Entry 5WFE (electron microscopy, 3.64 A resolution); this record covers chains D and H of the 12 polymer chains in the assembly.

[Chain D]
Protein: CRISPR-associated endonuclease Cas1
From: Escherichia coli K-12
Notes: EC 3.1.-.-
UniProt: Q46896 (CAS1_ECOLI); residues 1-305 here = UniProt positions 1-305
Amino-acid sequence (305 residues; each row starts with the number of its first residue):
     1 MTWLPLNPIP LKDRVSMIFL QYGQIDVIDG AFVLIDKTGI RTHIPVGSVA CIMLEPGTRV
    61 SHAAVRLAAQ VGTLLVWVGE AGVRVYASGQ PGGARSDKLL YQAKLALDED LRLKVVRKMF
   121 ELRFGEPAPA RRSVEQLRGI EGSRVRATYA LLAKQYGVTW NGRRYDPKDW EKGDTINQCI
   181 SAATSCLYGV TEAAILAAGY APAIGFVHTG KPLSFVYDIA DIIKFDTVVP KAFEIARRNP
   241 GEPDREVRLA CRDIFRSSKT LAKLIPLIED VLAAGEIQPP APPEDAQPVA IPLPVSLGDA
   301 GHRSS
Unresolved in the structure: 1-3, 276-305
Curated features (UniProtKB/Swiss-Prot):
  - binding site (Mg(2+)): Glu141, His208, Asp221
  - mutagenesis: Tyr22 (Y22A: Slightly decreased spacer acquisition in vivo; Y22F: Nearly wild-type spacer acquisition in vivo), Arg41 (R41E: Dramatically decreased spacer acquisition in vivo), Arg59 (R59A: Loss of spacer acquisition in vivo, decreased protospacer binding; R59D: Dramatically decreased spacer acquisition in vitro, 250-fold decreased affinity for protospacer DNA), Arg66 (R66D: Dramatically decreased spacer acquisition in vitro, 250-fold decreased affinity for protospacer DNA; R66E: Dramatically decreased spacer acquisition in vivo), Arg84 (R84A: Decreased spacer acquisition in vivo; R84E: Dramatically decreased spacer acquisition in vivo), Glu141 (E141A: No cleavage of any substrates, no restoration of UV or mitomycin C (MMC) resistance. Loss of spacer acquisition in vivo), Tyr149 (Y149A: No effect on in vitro protospacer integration), Tyr165 (Y165A: No effect on in vitro protospacer integration. Alone significantly decreased protospacer acquisition in vivo ...), Trp170 (W170A: Alone significantly decreased protospacer acquisition in vivo. Decreased protospacer binding; in association with A-170), Thr184 (T184A: No cleavage of any substrates), Tyr188 (Y188A: Partial inhibition of cleavage. No effect on in vitro protospacer integration. Significantly decreased protospacer acquisition in vivo), His208 (H208A: No cleavage of any substrates, no restoration of UV or MMC resistance. Loss of spacer acquisition in vivo), 13 further mutagenesis entries in UniProt
Reported in the primary citation:
  - binding site for the 62-nt DNA strand: Arg117, Gln136
  - binding site for the 95-nt DNA strand: Arg131, Arg132, Gln136
  - mutagenesis - R112A, R131A, Q136A: decreased catalytic activity
  - catalytic residues: Glu141 (proposed by the authors, not directly observed)
  - mutagenesis - R112E, R132A, R163A: abolished catalytic activity
  - mutagenesis - R138A: decreased catalytic activity on second-site integration
  - mutagenesis - R138A: increased catalytic activity on disintegration

[Chain H]
Molecule: 61-nt DNA strand
Sequence (61 nucleotides; numbered 1 to 61; the number before each row is that of its first residue):
     1 ATTTACTACT CGTTCTGGTG TTTCTCGTGT GTTCCCCGCG CCAGCGGGGA TAAACCGAGC
    61 A
Unresolved in the structure: 46-61

[Interface between chain D and chain H]
Pairs across the interface (9):
  Asp26(D) - DT3(H)  phosphate contact
  Val27(D) - DT3(H)  hydrogen bond to the phosphate
  Val27(D) - DT4(H)  phosphate contact
  Ile28(D) - DT4(H)  phosphate contact
  Asp29(D) - DT4(H)  hydrogen bond to the phosphate
  Gly30(D) - DT4(H)  hydrogen bond to the phosphate
  Ser61(D) - DT2(H)  phosphate contact
  Ser61(D) - DT3(H)  hydrogen bond to the phosphate
  Ala63(D) - DT3(H)  sugar contact
Interface residues without a listed pair, chain D (8 interface residues in all): Ile25
Interface residues without a listed pair, chain H (4 interface residues in all): DA5

[Overview]
8 residues of chain D and 4 residues of chain H are in contact, with 4 hydrogen bonds. Polar contacts include
Val27(D)-DT3(H), Asp29(D)-DT4(H) and Gly30(D)-DT4(H). From the paper: the catalytic residue Glu141(D); R112A,
R131A and Q136A of chain D reduce catalytic activity; 7 substitutions were tested in all.
Chain D is CRISPR-associated endonuclease Cas1 (Escherichia coli K-12) and chain H is a 61-nt DNA strand; the
structure, Cas1-Cas2-IHF-DNA holo-complex, was determined by electron microscopy, deposited together with
5VVJ, 5VVK and 5VVL.
